1GQ7 - chains A and E of the 6 polymer chains in the assembly; structure by X-ray diffraction, 2.45 A resolution.

== Chain A (and E) ==
Molecule: Proclavaminate amidino hydrolase
Organism: Streptomyces clavuligerus
Notes: EC 3.5.3.11; chain E of this document is another copy of the same molecule, construct and numbering; everything in this record applies to it too
UniProtKB: P37819 (SPEB_STRCL); numbering as in UniProt (aligned over 1-313)
Sequence (313 residues; numbered 1 to 313; the number before each row is that of its first residue):
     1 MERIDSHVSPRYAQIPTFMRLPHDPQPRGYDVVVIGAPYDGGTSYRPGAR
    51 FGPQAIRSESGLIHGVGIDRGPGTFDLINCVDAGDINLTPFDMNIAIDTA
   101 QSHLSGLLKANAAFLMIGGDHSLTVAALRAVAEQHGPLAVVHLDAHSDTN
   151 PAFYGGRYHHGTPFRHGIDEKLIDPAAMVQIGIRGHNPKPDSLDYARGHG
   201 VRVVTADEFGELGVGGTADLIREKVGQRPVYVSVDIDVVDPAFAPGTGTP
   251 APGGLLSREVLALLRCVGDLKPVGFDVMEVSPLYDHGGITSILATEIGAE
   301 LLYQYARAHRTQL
Not modelled in the structure: 1-8, 310-313
Bound ions: Mn2+ site 1: His121, Asp144, Asp148, Asp235; Mn2+ site 2: Asp144, His146, Asp235, Asp237

== Interface between chain A and chain E ==
Residue-residue contacts - 34 pairs, chain A then chain E:
  Ser9(A) - Asn87(E)
  Pro10(A) - Leu88(E)
  Tyr12(A) - Pro38(E)
  Tyr12(A) - Arg50(E)
  Tyr12(A) - Phe51(E)  hydrophobic
  Tyr12(A) - Pro90(E)
  Ala13(A) - Pro38(E)  hydrophobic
  Ala13(A) - Asp85(E)
  Ala13(A) - Asn87(E)
  Gln14(A) - Gly84(E)
  Gln14(A) - Asp85(E)  hydrogen bond (side chain-backbone)
  Gln14(A) - Asn87(E)
  Ile15(A) - Ile15(E)  hydrophobic
  Ile15(A) - Pro16(E)
  Ile15(A) - His23(E)
  Ile15(A) - Arg57(E)
  Ile15(A) - Asp82(E)
  Pro16(A) - Ile15(E)
  His23(A) - Ile15(E)
  Pro38(A) - Tyr12(E)
  Pro38(A) - Ala13(E)  hydrophobic
  Arg50(A) - Tyr12(E)
  Phe51(A) - Tyr12(E)  hydrophobic
  Gln54(A) - Ser58(E)
  Arg57(A) - Ile15(E)
  Ser58(A) - Gln54(E)
  Gly84(A) - Gln14(E)
  Asp85(A) - Ala13(E)
  Asp85(A) - Gln14(E)  hydrogen bond (backbone-side chain)
  Asn87(A) - Ser9(E)
  Asn87(A) - Ala13(E)
  Asn87(A) - Gln14(E)  hydrogen bond
  Leu88(A) - Pro10(E)
  Pro90(A) - Tyr12(E)
Other interface residues (no listed pair), chain A (21 interface residues in all): Asp82, Ile86
Other interface residues (no listed pair), chain E (21 interface residues in all): Ile86

== In short ==
The chain A/chain E interface involves 21 residues from each chain, with 3 hydrogen bonds. Polar contacts
include Gln14(A)-Asp85(E) and Asn87(A)-Gln14(E). His121(A), Asp144(A), Asp148(A) and Asp235(A) form the Mn2+
site 1. Asp144(A), His146(A), Asp235(A) and Asp237(A) form the Mn2+ site 2.
Both chains are Proclavaminate amidino hydrolase (Streptomyces clavuligerus). Entry 1GQ7 (Proclavaminate
amidino hydrolase from streptomyces clavuligerus) was determined by X-ray diffraction (same publication as
1GQ6).
